Entry 2WAD (X-ray diffraction, 2.18 A resolution); this record covers chain A.

# Chain A
Name: Penicillin-binding protein 2B
Organism: Streptococcus pneumoniae
Notes: EC 3.4.-.-
UniProtKB: P0A3M6 (PBP2_STRR6); residue numbers follow UniProt; this construct covers 1-680
Sequence (680 residues; row label = number of the first residue in the row):
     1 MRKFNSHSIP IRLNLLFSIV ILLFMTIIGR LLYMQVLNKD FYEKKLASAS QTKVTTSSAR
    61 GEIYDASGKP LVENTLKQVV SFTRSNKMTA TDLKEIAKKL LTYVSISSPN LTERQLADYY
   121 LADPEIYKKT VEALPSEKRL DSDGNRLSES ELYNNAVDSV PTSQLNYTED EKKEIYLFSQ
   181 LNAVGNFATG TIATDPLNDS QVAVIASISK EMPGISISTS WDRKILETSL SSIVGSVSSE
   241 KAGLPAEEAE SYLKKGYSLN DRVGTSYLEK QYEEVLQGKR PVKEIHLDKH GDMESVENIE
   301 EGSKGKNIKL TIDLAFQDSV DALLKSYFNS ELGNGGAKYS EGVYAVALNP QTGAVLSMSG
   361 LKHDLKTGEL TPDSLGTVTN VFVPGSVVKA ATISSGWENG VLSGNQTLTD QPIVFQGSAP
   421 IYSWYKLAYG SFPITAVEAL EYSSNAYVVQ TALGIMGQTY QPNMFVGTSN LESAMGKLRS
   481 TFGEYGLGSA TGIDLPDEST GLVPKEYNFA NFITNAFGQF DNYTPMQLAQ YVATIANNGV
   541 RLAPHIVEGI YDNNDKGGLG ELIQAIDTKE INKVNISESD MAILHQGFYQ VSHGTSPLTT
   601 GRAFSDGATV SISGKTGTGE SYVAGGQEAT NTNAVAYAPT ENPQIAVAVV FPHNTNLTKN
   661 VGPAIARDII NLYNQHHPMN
Disordered / not traced: 1-49, 136-148, 618-629
Sequence notes: conflict Val54 (Ile in P0A3M6), Thr56 (Ser in P0A3M6), Ile96 (Thr in P0A3M6), 54 further conflict positions vs the reference (P0A3M6) not listed
Swiss-Prot annotation at these positions:
  - active site: Ser386 (Acyl-ester intermediate)
Metal / ion sites: Zn2+ site 1: Glu211 (shared with 1 residue of chain B); Zn2+ site 2: Asp288, His290, Asp292 (shared with 1 residue of chain B); Zn2+ site 3: Glu472 (shared with 2 residues of chain C); Zn2+ site 4: His653 (shared with 1 residue of chain C); Zn2+ site 5 near His676 (its only coordinating residue here)

# In short
The Zn2+ site 2 is built by Asp288, His290 and Asp292. UniProt lists active-site residue Ser386.
Chain A is Penicillin-binding protein 2B (Streptococcus pneumoniae); the structure, Penicillin-binding protein
2B (pbp-2B) from streptococcus pneumoniae (strain 5204), was determined by X-ray diffraction, deposited
together with 2WAE and 2WAF.
